7RUJ - chain A; structure by X-ray diffraction, 2.50 A resolution.

# Chain A
Name: Cysteine desulfurase
From: Escherichia coli
Notes: EC 2.8.1.7, 4.4.1.16
UniProtKB: A0A090LEQ9 (A0A090LEQ9_ECOLX); numbering as in UniProt (aligned over 1-406)
Amino-acid sequence (406 residues; numbered 1 to 406; the number before each row is that of its first residue):
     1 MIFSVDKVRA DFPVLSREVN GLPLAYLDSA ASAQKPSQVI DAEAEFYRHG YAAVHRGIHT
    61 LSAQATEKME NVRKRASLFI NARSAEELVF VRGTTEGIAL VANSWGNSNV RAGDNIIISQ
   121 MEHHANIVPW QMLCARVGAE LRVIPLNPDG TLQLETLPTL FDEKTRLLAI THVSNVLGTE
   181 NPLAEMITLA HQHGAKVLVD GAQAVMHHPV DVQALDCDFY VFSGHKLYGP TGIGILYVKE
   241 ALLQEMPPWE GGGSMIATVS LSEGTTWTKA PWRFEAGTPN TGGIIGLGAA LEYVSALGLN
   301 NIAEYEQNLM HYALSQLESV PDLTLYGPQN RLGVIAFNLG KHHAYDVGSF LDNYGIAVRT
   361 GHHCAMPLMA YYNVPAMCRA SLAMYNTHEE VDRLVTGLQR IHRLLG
Disordered / not traced: 1
Covalent attachments: pyridoxal phosphate (PLP) linked to Lys226
Sequence notes: engineered mutation Ala99 (Asn in A0A090LEQ9)
Small-molecule neighbours: pyridoxal phosphate (PLP): Gly93, Thr94, Thr95, His123, Ala125, Thr171, Val173, Asn175, Asp200, Ala202, Gln203, Ser223, His225, Gly277, Thr278
Reported in the primary citation:
  - contacts within the chain: Arg92-Glu96
  - conformationally variable residues (loop rearrangement): Glu250, Ser254
  - catalytic residues: Cys364 (citing earlier work)
  - mutagenesis - N99A (56 +/- 10 uM): unchanged catalytic activity on cysteine
  - mutagenesis - N99A: unchanged binding to SufE

# Summary
Pyridoxal phosphate is covalently linked to Lys226. The paper reports the catalytic residue Cys364; N99A
leaves catalytic activity on cysteine unchanged.
Chain A is Cysteine desulfurase (Escherichia coli); the structure, E. coli cysteine desulfurase SufS N99A, was
determined by X-ray diffraction together with 7RW3 from the same study.
